PDB entry 1UEG | X-ray diffraction, 2.40 A resolution | chain A

Chain A:
Protein: Microtubule-associated protein RP/EB family member 1
Source organism: Homo sapiens
Notes: fragment: N-terminal domain, EB1 microtubule-binding domain
Reference sequence: Q15691 (MARE1_HUMAN); residues 1-130 here = UniProt positions 1-130
Amino-acid sequence (130 residues; row label = number of the first residue in the row):
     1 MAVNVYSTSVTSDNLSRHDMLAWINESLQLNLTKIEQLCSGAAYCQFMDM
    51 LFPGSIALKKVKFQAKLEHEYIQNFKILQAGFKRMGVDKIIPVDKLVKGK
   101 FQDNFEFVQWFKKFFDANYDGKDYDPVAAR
Not modelled in the structure: 1, 8-13, 123-126
Curated features (UniProtKB/Swiss-Prot):
  - modified residue: Ala2 (N-acetylalanine), Lys66 (N6-crotonyllysine), Tyr124 (Phosphotyrosine)
  - mutagenesis: Lys59 to Lys60 (No effect), Lys66 (K66R: Abolished crotonylation by KAT5), Lys89 (K89E: Loss of binding to microtubules)
Reported in the primary citation:
  - conformationally variable residues (order/disorder transition): Thr8 to Asp13, Asp123 to Pro126
  - post-translational modification sites: Ser16 (proposed by the authors, not directly observed)
  - mutagenesis - K59E/K60E: unchanged binding to MTs
  - mutagenesis - K89E: abolished binding to MTs

Overview:
From UniProt: 4 mutagenesis sites. From the paper: K89E abolishes binding to MTs; a modification site at
Ser16.
Chain A is Microtubule-associated protein RP/EB family member 1 (Homo sapiens); the structure, Crystal
structure of amino-terminal microtubule binding domain of EB1, was determined by X-ray diffraction (same
publication as 1PA7).
